Entry 1UHO (X-ray diffraction, 2.50 A resolution); this record covers chain A.

== Chain A ==
Name: cGMP-specific 3', 5'-cyclic phosphodiesterase
Organism: Homo sapiens
Notes: EC 3.1.4.17; fragment: catalytic domain
Reference sequence: O76074 (PDE5A_HUMAN); residue numbers follow UniProt; this construct covers 537-860
Amino-acid sequence (324 residues; numbered 537 to 860; the number before each row is that of its first residue):
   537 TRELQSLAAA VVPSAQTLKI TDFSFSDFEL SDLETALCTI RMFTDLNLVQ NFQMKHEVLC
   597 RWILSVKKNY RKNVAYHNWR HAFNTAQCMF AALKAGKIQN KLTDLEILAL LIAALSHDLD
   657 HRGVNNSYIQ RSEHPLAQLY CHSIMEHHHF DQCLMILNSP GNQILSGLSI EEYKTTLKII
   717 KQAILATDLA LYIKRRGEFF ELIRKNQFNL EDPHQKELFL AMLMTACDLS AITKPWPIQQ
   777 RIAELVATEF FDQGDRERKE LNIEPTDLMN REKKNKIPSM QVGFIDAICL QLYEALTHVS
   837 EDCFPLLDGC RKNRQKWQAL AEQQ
Disordered / not traced: 665-675
Metal / ion sites: Zn2+: His617, His653, Asp654, Asp764; Mg2+ near Asp654 (its only coordinating residue here)
Small-molecule neighbours: vardenafil, levitra (VDN; 2-{2-ethoxy-5-[(4-ethylpiperazin-1-yl)sulfonyl]phenyl}-5-methyl-7-propylimidazo[5,1-f][1,2,4]triazin-4(1h)-one): Tyr612, His613, Asn661, Ser663, Tyr664, Ala767, Ile768, Gln775, Ala779, Val782, Ala783, Phe786, Leu804, Ile813, Met816, Gln817, Gly819, Phe820
Swiss-Prot annotation at these positions:
  - active site: His613 (Proton donor)
  - binding site (Zn(2+)): His617, His653, Asp654, Asp764
  - binding site (Mg(2+)): Asp654
  - binding site (3',5'-cyclic GMP): Gln817
  - mutagenesis: Ala767 (A767N: Changes substrate selectivity from cGMP-specific to dual cAMP and cGMP binding and hydrolysis; when associated with Y-775 and Y-853), Gln775 (Q775Y: Changes substrate selectivity from cGMP-specific to dual cAMP and cGMP binding and hydrolysis; when associated with N-767 and Y-853), Trp853 (W853Y: Changes substrate selectivity from cGMP-specific to dual cAMP and cGMP binding and hydrolysis; when associated with N-767 and Y-775)

== Overview ==
Bound to chain A: vardenafil, levitra. The Zn2+ site is built by His617, His653, Asp654 and Asp764. From
UniProt: active-site residue His613, 4 Zn2+-binding residues, Mg2+-binding residue Asp654 and residue binding
3',5'-cyclic GMP Gln817.
Chain A is cGMP-specific 3', 5'-cyclic phosphodiesterase (Homo sapiens); the structure, Crystal structure of
Human Phosphodiesterase 5 complexed with Vardenafil(Levitra), was determined by X-ray diffraction together
with 1UDT and 1UDU from the same study.
